9IOP - chains A and D of the 4 polymer chains in the assembly; structure by electron microscopy, 3.33 A resolution.

[Chain A (and D)]
Name: cUMP-AMP-activated phospholipase
Organism: Escherichia coli
Notes: EC 3.1.1.32; chain D of this document is another copy of the same molecule, construct and numbering; everything in this record applies to it too
Reference sequence: Q6XGD4 (CAPE_ECOLX); numbering as in UniProt (aligned over 1-320)
Amino-acid sequence (320 residues; each row starts with the number of its first residue):
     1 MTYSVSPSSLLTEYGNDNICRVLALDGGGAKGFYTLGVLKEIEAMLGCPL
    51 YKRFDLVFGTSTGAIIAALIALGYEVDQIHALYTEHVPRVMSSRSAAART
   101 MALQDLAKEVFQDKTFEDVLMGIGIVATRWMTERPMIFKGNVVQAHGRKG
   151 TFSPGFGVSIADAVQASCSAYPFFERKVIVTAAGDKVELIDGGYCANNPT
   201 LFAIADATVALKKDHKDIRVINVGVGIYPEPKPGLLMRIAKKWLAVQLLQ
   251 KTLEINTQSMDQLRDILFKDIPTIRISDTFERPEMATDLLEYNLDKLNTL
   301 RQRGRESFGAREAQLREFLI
Unresolved in the structure: 1-7, 233-242 (chain D: 1-7, 232-241)
Residues lining bound ligands:
  - 3'3'-cUMP-AMP (A1AEP), molecule 1: Arg129, Pro135, Met136, Ile137, Phe138, Lys139, Ala145, His146, Gly147, Arg148, Lys149, Thr151, Phe152, Ser153, Pro154, Gly155, Phe156, Phe202, Ala205, Asp206
  - 3'3'-cUMP-AMP (A1AEP), molecule 2: Gln262, Leu263, Ile266
  - methyl arachidonyl fluorophosphonate (MAY): Gly28, Gly29, Ser61, Thr62, Ser167, Cys168, Ser169, Ala170, Asp191, Leu289
Swiss-Prot annotation at these positions:
  - motif: Gly27 to Gly32 (GXGXXG), Gly59 to Gly63 (GXSXG), Asp191 to Gly193 (DGA/G)
  - active site: Ser61 (Nucleophile), Asp191 (Proton acceptor)

[Interface between chain A and chain D]
Pairs across the interface (9):
  Ile227(A) - Glu281(D)
  Glu254(A) - Arg282(D)  salt bridge
  Thr279(A) - Glu281(D)
  Phe280(A) - Glu281(D)
  Glu281(A) - Ile227(D)
  Glu281(A) - Thr279(D)
  Glu281(A) - Phe280(D)
  Arg282(A) - Ile227(D)
  Arg282(A) - Glu254(D)  salt bridge
Other interface residues (no listed pair), chain A (8 interface residues in all): Tyr228, Pro229
Other interface residues (no listed pair), chain D (7 interface residues in all): Pro229

[Summary]
8 residues of chain A and 7 residues of chain D are in contact, with 2 salt bridges. The salt-bridged pair is
Glu254(A)-Arg282(D). Bound to chain A: methyl arachidonyl fluorophosphonate and 3'3'-cUMP-AMP. From UniProt:
active-site residues Ser61(A) and Asp191(A) on chain A.
Both chains are cUMP-AMP-activated phospholipase (Escherichia coli). Entry 9IOP (Cryo-EM structure of cUA and
MAFP bound CapE filament) was determined by electron microscopy (same publication as 9IOM, 9ION and 9IOQ).
